6TZ2 - chains A and N of the 5 polymer chains in the assembly; structure by electron microscopy, 3.50 A resolution.

== Chain A ==
Protein: RNA-dependent RNA Polymerase
Source organism: Bombyx mori cytoplasmic polyhedrosis virus
Notes: EC 2.7.7.48
Reference sequence: Q993A4 (Q993A4_CPVBM); residue numbers follow UniProt; this construct covers 1-1225
Chain sequence (1225 residues; each row starts with the number of its first residue):
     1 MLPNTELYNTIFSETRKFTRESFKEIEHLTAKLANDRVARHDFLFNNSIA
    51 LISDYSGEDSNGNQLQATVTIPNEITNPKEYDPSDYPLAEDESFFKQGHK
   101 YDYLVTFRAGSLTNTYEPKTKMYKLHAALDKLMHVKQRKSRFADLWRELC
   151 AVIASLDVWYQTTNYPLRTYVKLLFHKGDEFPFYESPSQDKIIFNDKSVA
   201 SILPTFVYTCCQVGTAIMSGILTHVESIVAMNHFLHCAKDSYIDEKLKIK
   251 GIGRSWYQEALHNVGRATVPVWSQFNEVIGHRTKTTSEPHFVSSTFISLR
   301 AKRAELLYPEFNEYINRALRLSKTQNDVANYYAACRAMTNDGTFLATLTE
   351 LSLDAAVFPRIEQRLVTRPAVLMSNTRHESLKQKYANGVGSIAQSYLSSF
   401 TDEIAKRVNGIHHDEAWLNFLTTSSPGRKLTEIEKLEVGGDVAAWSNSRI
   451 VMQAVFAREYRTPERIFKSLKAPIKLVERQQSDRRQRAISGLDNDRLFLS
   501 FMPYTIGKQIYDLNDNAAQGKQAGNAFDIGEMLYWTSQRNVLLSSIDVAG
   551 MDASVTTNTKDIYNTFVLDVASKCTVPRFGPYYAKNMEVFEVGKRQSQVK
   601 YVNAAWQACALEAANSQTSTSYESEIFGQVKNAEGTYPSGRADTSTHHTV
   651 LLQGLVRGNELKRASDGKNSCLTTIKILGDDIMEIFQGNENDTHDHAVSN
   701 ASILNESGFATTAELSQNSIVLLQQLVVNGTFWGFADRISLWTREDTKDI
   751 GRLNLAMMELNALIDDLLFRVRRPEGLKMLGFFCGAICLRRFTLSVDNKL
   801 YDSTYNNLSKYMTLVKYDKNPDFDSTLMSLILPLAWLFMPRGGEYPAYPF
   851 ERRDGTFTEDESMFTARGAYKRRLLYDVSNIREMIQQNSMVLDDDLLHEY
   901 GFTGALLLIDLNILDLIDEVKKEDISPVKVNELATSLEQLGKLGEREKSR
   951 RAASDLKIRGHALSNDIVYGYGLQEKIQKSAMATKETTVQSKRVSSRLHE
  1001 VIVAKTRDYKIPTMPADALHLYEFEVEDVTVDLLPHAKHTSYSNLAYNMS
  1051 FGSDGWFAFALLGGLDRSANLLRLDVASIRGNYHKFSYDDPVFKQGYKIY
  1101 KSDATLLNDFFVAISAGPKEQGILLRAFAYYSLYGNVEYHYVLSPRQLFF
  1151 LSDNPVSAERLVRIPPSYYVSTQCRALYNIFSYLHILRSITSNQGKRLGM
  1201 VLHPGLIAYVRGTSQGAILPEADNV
Disordered / not traced: 1-4, 1213-1225
Bound ions: Mg2+ site 1: Asp680, Asp681 (together with UTP); Mg2+ site 2: Asp680 (together with UTP)
Small-molecule neighbours:
  - ATP (adenosine-5'-triphosphate): Arg37, Arg40, Asp144, Arg147, Glu180, Phe181, Tyr184, Glu185, Ser186, Asn195, Arg791
  - UTP (uridine 5'-triphosphate): Arg484, Arg485, Arg487, Ile489, Val548, Ala549, Gly550, Met551, Asp552, Ser639, Thr644, His648, Asp680, Asp681
From the paper describing this entry:
  - binding site for Template RNA: Asp1089
  - binding site for the 18-nt RNA strand: Asp1090
  - conformationally variable residues (domain motion, loop rearrangement): Asn516 to Ile529, Asn798 to Asp824, Arg1080 to Asp1090

== Chain N ==
Molecule: Non-template RNA
Sequence (36 nucleotides; row label = number of the first residue in the row):
     1 UUUUUUUUUUUUUUUUUUUUUUUUUUUUUUUUUUUU
Small-molecule neighbours: ATP (adenosine-5'-triphosphate): U22, U23, U24

== Chain A / chain N interface ==
Residue-residue contacts (18):
  Ser188(A) - U23(N)  sugar contact
  Ser188(A) - U24(N)  hydrogen bond to the phosphate
  Ser188(A) - U25(N)  hydrogen bond to the base
  Gln189(A) - U25(N)  sugar contact
  Gln189(A) - U26(N)  hydrogen bond to the sugar
  Phe823(A) - U20(N)  phosphate contact
  Phe823(A) - U21(N)  phosphate contact
  Ser825(A) - U20(N)  hydrogen bond to the sugar
  Leu827(A) - U22(N)  sugar contact
  Glu919(A) - U18(N)  phosphate contact
  Val920(A) - U17(N)  phosphate contact
  Lys922(A) - U17(N)  hydrogen bond to the sugar
  Val989(A) - U20(N)  base contact
  Gln990(A) - U22(N)  base contact
  Arg993(A) - U19(N)  salt bridge to the phosphate
  Arg993(A) - U20(N)  hydrogen bond to the base
  Pro1012(A) - U6(N)  sugar contact
  Pro1015(A) - U7(N)  sugar contact
Other interface residues (no listed pair), chain A (21 interface residues in all): Ser186, Pro187, Glu432, Ser795, Ser991, Lys1005, Met1014, Lys1101
Other interface residues (no listed pair), chain N (16 interface residues in all): U8, U10, U30, U31

== Overview ==
The interface between chain A and chain N involves 21 residues on one side and 16 on the other; the contacts
include 6 hydrogen bonds and 1 salt bridge. Polar pairs include Ser188(A)-U25(N), Arg993(A)-U20(N) and
Gln189(A)-U26(N). From the paper: a binding site for Template RNA at Asp1089(A); a binding site for the 18-nt
RNA strand at Asp1090(A).
Chain A is RNA-dependent RNA Polymerase (Bombyx mori cytoplasmic polyhedrosis virus) and chain N is
Non-template RNA; the structure, In situ structure of BmCPV RNA-dependent RNA polymerase at elongation state,
was determined by electron microscopy together with 6TY8, 6TY9, 6TZ0 and 6TZ1 from the same study.
